5ED2 - chains A and C of the 3 polymer chains in the assembly; structure by X-ray diffraction, 2.95 A resolution.

[Chain A]
Molecule: Double-stranded RNA-specific editase 1
Source organism: Homo sapiens
Notes: EC 3.5.4.37; fragment: A to I editase
UniProtKB: P78563 (RED1_HUMAN), isoform P78563-4; residues 299-701 here correspond to UniProt positions 327-729 (UniProt number = residue number + 28)
Amino-acid sequence (403 residues; row label = number of the first residue in the row):
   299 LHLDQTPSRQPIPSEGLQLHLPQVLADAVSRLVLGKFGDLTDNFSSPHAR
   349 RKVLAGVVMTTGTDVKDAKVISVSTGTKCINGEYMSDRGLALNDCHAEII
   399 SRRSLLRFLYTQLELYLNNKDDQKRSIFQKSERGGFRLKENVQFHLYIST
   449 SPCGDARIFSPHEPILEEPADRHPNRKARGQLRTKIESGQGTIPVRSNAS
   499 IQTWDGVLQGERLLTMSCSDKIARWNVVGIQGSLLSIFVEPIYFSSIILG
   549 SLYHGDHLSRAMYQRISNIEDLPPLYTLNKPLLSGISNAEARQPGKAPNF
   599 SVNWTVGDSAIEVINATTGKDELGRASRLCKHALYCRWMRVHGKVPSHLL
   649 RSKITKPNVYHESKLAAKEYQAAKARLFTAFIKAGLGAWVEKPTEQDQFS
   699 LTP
Unresolved in the structure: 299-315, 701
Construct notes: engineered mutation Gln-488 (Glu516 in P78563)
Ion coordination: Zn2+: His-394, Cys-451, Cys-516 (shared with 1 residue of chain B)
Ligand contacts: inositol hexakisphosphate (IHP): Asn-391, Asp-392, Ile-397, Arg-400, Arg-401, Thr-513, Lys-519, Arg-522, Gly-530, Ser-531, Lys-629, Tyr-658, Lys-662, Tyr-668, Lys-672, Trp-687, Val-688, Glu-689, Lys-690, Asp-695
Reported in the primary citation:
  - binding site for the 23-nt RNA strand: Ser-486
  - catalytic residues: Glu-396 (citing earlier work)
  - specificity-determining residues: Ser-486, Gly-489
  - mutagenesis - R348A, R510A, R510Q, G593A, G593E, K594A: decreased catalytic activity
  - mutagenesis - E488Q: increased catalytic activity (citing earlier work)

[Chain C]
Molecule: 23-nt RNA strand
Sequence (23 nucleotides; row label = number of the first residue in the row):
     1 CAGAGCCCCCCAGCAUCGCGAGC

[How chain A and chain C interact]
Contacting residue pairs (28; chain A residue first):
  Arg-348(A) / G3(C)  salt bridge to the phosphate
  Arg-348(A) / A4(C)  salt bridge to the phosphate
  Ile-456(A) / G13(C)  sugar contact
  Ile-456(A) / C14(C)  hydrogen bond to the sugar
  Phe-457(A) / C14(C)  phosphate contact
  Arg-470(A) / U16(C)  salt bridge to the phosphate
  Arg-470(A) / C17(C)  salt bridge to the phosphate
  His-471(A) / U16(C)  salt bridge to the phosphate
  Arg-474(A) / A15(C)  salt bridge to the phosphate
  Arg-474(A) / U16(C)  salt bridge to the phosphate
  Ala-476(A) / C14(C)  phosphate contact
  Arg-477(A) / C14(C)  phosphate contact
  Arg-477(A) / A15(C)  salt bridge to the phosphate
  Arg-481(A) / G13(C)  hydrogen bond to the phosphate
  Arg-481(A) / C14(C)  salt bridge to the phosphate
  Gly-487(A) / C11(C)  base contact
  Gln-488(A) / C11(C)  hydrogen bond to the base
  Gln-488(A) / A12(C)  base contact
  Thr-490(A) / G13(C)  hydrogen bond to the sugar
  Ile-491(A) / A12(C)  phosphate contact
  Pro-492(A) / G13(C)  phosphate contact
  Arg-494(A) / G13(C)  salt bridge to the phosphate
  Arg-510(A) / C11(C)  hydrogen bond to the phosphate
  Arg-510(A) / A12(C)  salt bridge to the phosphate
  Gly-593(A) / A4(C)  phosphate contact
  Gly-593(A) / G5(C)  hydrogen bond to the phosphate
  Lys-594(A) / A4(C)  hydrogen bond to the phosphate
  Lys-594(A) / G5(C)  phosphate contact
Other interface residues (no listed pair), chain A (21 interface residues in all): Ser-486, Gly-489, Phe-598
Other interface residues (no listed pair), chain C (11 interface residues in all): C10

[Overview]
The interface between chain A and chain C involves 21 residues on one side and 11 on the other, with 7
hydrogen bonds and 11 salt bridges. Among the polar pairs are Gln-488(A)/C11(C), Ile-456(A)/C14(C) and
Thr-490(A)/G13(C). From the paper: the catalytic residue Glu-396(A); R348A, R510A and R510Q of chain A, among
others, reduce catalytic activity; 7 substitutions were tested in all.
Here chain A is Double-stranded RNA-specific editase 1 (Homo sapiens) and chain C is a 23-nt RNA strand. Entry
5ED2 (Human Adenosine Deaminase Acting on dsRNA (ADAR2) mutant E488Q bound to dsRNA sequence derived from
human ...) was determined by X-ray diffraction (same publication as 5ED1, 5HP2 and 5HP3).
